7OZU - chains A and C of the 5 polymer chains in the assembly; structure by electron microscopy, 3.30 A resolution.

== Chain A ==
Name: Replicase polyprotein 1ab
From: Severe acute respiratory syndrome coronavirus 2
UniProt: P0DTD1 (R1AB_SARS2); residues 1-932 here correspond to UniProt positions 4393-5324 (UniProt number = residue number + 4392)
Sequence (932 residues; row label = number of the first residue in the row):
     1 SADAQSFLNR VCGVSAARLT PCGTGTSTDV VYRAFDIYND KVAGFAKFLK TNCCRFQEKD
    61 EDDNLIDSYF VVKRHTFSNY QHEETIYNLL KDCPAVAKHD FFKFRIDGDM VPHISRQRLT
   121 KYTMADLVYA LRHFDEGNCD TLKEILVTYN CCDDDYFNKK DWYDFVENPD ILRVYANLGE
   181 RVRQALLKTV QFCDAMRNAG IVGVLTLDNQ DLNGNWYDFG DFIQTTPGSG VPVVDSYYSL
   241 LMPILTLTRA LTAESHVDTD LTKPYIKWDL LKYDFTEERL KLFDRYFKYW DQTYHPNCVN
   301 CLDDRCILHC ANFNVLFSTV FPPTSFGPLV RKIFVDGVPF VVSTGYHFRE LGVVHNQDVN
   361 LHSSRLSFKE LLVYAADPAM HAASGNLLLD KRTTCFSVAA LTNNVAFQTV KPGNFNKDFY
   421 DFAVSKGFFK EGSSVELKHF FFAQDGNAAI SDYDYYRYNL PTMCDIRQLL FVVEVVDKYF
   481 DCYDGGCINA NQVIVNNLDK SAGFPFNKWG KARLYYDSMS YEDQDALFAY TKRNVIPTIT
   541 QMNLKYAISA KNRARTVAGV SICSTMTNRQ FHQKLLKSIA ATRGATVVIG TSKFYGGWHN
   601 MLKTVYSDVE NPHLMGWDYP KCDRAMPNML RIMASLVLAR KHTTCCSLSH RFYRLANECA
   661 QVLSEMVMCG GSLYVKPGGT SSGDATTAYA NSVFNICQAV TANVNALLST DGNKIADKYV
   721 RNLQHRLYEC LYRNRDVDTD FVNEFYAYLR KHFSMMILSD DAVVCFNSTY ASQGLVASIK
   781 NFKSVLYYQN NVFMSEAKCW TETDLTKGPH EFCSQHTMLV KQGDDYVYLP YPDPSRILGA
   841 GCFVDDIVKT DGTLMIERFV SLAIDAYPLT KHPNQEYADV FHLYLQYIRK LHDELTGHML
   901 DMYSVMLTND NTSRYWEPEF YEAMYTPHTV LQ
Disordered / not traced: 1-30, 51-117, 362-366, 897-909, 930-932
Curated features (UniProtKB/Swiss-Prot):
  - region: Lys545 to Arg555 (Interaction with RMP Remdesivir), Thr582 to Pro620 (RdRp Palm N-ter)
  - active site: Ser759, Asp760, Asp761
  - binding site (Mn(2+)): Asn209, Asp218
  - binding site (Zn(2+)): His295, Cys301, Cys306, Cys310, Cys487, His642, Cys645, Cys646
  - site: Gln932 (Cleavage)
Metal / ion sites: Zn2+ site 1: His295, Cys301, Cys306, Cys310; Zn2+ site 2: Cys487, His642, Cys645, Cys646

== Chain C ==
Name: Non-structural protein 7
From: Severe acute respiratory syndrome coronavirus 2
UniProt: P0DTD1 (R1AB_SARS2); residues 1-81 here correspond to UniProt positions 3860-3940 (UniProt number = residue number + 3859)
Sequence (84 residues; row label = number of the first residue in the row; numbers below 1 keep their minus sign (Ser-2 is residue -2)):
    -2 SNASKMSDVK CTSVVLLSVL QQLRVESSSK LWAQCVQLHN DILLAKDTTE AFEKMVSLLS
    58 VLLSMQGAVD INKLCEEMLD NRAT
Disordered / not traced: -2 to 0, 63-81
Construct notes: expression tag (-2 to 0)

== How chain A and chain C interact ==
Residue-residue contacts (30; chain A residue first):
  Thr409(A) with Glu23(C), hydrogen bond; Trp29(C)
  Lys411(A) with Gln18(C)
  Pro412(A) with Leu14(C), hydrophobic; Ser15(C)
  Gly413(A) with Val11(C)
  Phe415(A) with Cys8(C), hydrophobic; Val12(C), hydrophobic
  Tyr420(A) with Ser4(C), hydrogen bond; Asp5(C), hydrogen bond (side chain-backbone); Cys8(C), hydrophobic
  Phe429(A) with Ser1(C), hydrogen bond (backbone-backbone); Ser4(C)
  Lys430(A) with Ser1(C)
  Glu431(A) with Ser1(C), hydrogen bond
  Phe440(A) with Lys7(C); Leu40(C), hydrophobic
  Phe441(A) with His36(C); Leu40(C)
  Phe442(A) with Asn37(C); Leu40(C), hydrophobic; Leu41(C), hydrophobic
  Ala443(A) with Leu14(C), hydrophobic; Val33(C); His36(C); Asn37(C), hydrogen bond (backbone-side chain)
  Gln444(A) with Trp29(C), hydrogen bond (backbone-side chain); Val33(C)
  Asp445(A) with Trp29(C)
  Asn552(A) with Leu41(C)
Also at the interface, not in a pair above, chain A (20 interface residues in all): Val410, Glu436, Ala550, Phe843
Also at the interface, not in a pair above, chain C (19 interface residues in all): Met3, Ala30

== In short ==
20 residues of chain A and 19 residues of chain C are in contact, with 7 hydrogen bonds. Polar pairs include
Thr409(A)-Glu23(C), Tyr420(A)-Ser4(C) and Tyr420(A)-Asp5(C). Curated annotation (UniProt) lists 3 active-site
residues, Mn2+-binding residues Asn209(A) and Asp218(A) and 8 Zn2+-binding residues on chain A.
Chain A is Replicase polyprotein 1ab and chain C is Non-structural protein 7, both from Severe acute
respiratory syndrome coronavirus 2; the structure, SARS-CoV-2 RdRp with Molnupiravir/ NHC in the template
strand base-paired with A, was determined by electron microscopy (same publication as 7OZV).
